4U0G - chains G and h of the 21 polymer chains in the assembly; structure by X-ray diffraction, 3.20 A resolution.

[Chain G]
Molecule: ATP-dependent Clp protease proteolytic subunit 2
Organism: Mycobacterium tuberculosis H37Rv
Notes: EC 3.4.21.92; fragment: mature enzyme
UniProtKB: P9WPC3 (CLPP2_MYCTU); numbering as in UniProt (aligned over 13-214)
Amino-acid sequence (202 residues; row label = number of the first residue in the row):
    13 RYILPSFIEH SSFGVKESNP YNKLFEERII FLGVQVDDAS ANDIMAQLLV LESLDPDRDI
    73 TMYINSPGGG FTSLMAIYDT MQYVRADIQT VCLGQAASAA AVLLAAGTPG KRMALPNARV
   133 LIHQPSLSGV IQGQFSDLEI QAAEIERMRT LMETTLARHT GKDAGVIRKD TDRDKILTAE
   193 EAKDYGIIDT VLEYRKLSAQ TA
Unresolved in the structure: 13-14, 211-214
UniProt features mapped onto this chain:
  - active site: Ser110 (Nucleophile), His135
Residues lining bound ligands:
  - (2E,5S)-5-methylhept-2-enoic acid (39Y), molecule 1: Lys35, Leu36, Glu39, Ile41, Tyr75
  - (2E,5S)-5-methylhept-2-enoic acid (39Y), molecule 2: Leu61, Val62, Ser65, Tyr95
  - Z-Ile-Leu (ZIL; N-[(benzyloxy)carbonyl]-L-isoleucyl-L-leucine): Gly81, Gly82, Phe83, Thr84, Ser110, Ala111, His135, Gln136, Pro137, Ser138, Leu139, Gln153, Ile157, Met160, Met164
From the paper describing this entry:
  - binding site for ADEP-2B5Me: Leu61, Arg97
  - binding site for ADEP-2B5Me: Val103, Leu105, Met125, Leu127, Leu204
  - binding site for (2E,5S)-5-methylhept-2-enoic acid: Lys35, Leu36, Glu39, Ile41, Leu61, Tyr75
  - binding site for Z-Ile-Leu: Leu139 to Ile143

[Chain h]
Molecule: ADEP-2B5Me
Amino-acid sequence (6 residues; each row starts with the number of its first residue):
     2 XTPXAP
Modified residues: WFP (3,5-difluoro-L-phenylalanine) at position 2; 3A0 ((2S,4S)-4-methylpiperidine-2-carboxylic acid) at position 5
Covalent attachments: (2E,5S)-5-methylhept-2-enoic acid (39Y) linked to WFP_2

[Interface between chain G and chain h]
Residue-residue contacts (15):
  Ile41(G) - Pro7(h)
  Thr73(G) - Ala6(h)
  Tyr75(G) - WFP_2(h)  hydrogen bond (side chain-backbone)
  Tyr75(G) - Ala6(h)  hydrogen bond (side chain-backbone)
  Tyr75(G) - Pro7(h)
  Gln101(G) - 3A0_5(h)  hydrogen bond (side chain-backbone)
  Gln101(G) - Ala6(h)
  Val103(G) - Ala6(h)  hydrophobic
  Leu105(G) - WFP_2(h)
  Met125(G) - 3A0_5(h)
  Met125(G) - Ala6(h)  hydrophobic
  Leu127(G) - WFP_2(h)
  Leu204(G) - WFP_2(h)
  Leu204(G) - 3A0_5(h)
  Arg207(G) - Pro4(h)
Other interface residues (no listed pair), chain G (11 interface residues in all): Glu39

[Summary]
11 residues of chain G face 5 of chain h across their interface, with 3 hydrogen bonds. Polar contacts include
Tyr75(G)-WFP_2(h), Tyr75(G)-Ala6(h) and Gln101(G)-3A0_5(h). The paper reports a binding site for ADEP-2B5Me at
Leu61(G), Arg97(G) and Val103(G) among others; a binding site for (2E,5S)-5-methylhept-2-enoic acid at
Lys35(G), Leu36(G) and Glu39(G) among others.
Chain G is ATP-dependent Clp protease proteolytic subunit 2 (Mycobacterium tuberculosis H37Rv) and chain h is
ADEP-2B5Me; the structure, Crystal Structure of M. tuberculosis ClpP1P2 bound to ADEP and agonist, was
determined by X-ray diffraction, deposited together with 4U0H.
